7YV2 - chains A and C of the 3 polymer chains in the assembly; structure by electron microscopy, 3.36 A resolution.

Chain A:
Protein: Capsid protein VP1
Source organism: Coxsackievirus A16
Notes: EC 3.4.22.29, 3.6.1.15, 3.4.22.28, 2.7.7.48
Reference sequence: M4TAU2 (M4TAU2_9ENTO); residues 1-297 here correspond to UniProt positions 566-862 (UniProt number = residue number + 565)
Amino-acid sequence (297 residues; numbered 1 to 297; the number before each row is that of its first residue):
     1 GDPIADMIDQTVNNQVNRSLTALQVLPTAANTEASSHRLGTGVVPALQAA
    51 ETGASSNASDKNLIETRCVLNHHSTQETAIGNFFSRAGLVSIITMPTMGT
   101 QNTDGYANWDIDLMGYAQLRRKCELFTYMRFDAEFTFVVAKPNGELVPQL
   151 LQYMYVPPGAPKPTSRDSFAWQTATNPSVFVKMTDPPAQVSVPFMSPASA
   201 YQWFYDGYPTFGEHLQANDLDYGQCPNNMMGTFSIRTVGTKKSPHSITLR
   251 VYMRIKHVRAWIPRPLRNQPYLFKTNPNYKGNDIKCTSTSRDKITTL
Unresolved in the structure: 1-72, 98-103, 206-227

Chain C:
Protein: Capsid protein VP3
Source organism: Coxsackievirus A16
Notes: EC 3.4.22.29, 3.6.1.15, 3.4.22.28, 2.7.7.48
Reference sequence: A9LXZ4 (A9LXZ4_9ENTO); residues 1-242 here correspond to UniProt positions 324-565 (UniProt number = residue number + 323)
Amino-acid sequence (242 residues; each row starts with the number of its first residue):
     1 GIPTELKPGTNQFLTTDDGVSAPILPGFHPTPPIHIPGEVRNLLEICRVE
    51 TILEVNNLKTNETTPMQRLCFPVSVQSKTGELCAAFRADPGRDGPWQSTI
   101 LGQLCRYYTQWSGSLEVTFMFAGSFMATGKMLIAYTPPGGSVPADRITAM
   151 LGTHVIWDFGLQSSVTLVVPWISNTHYRAHARAGYFDYYTTGIITIWYQT
   201 NYVVPIGAPTTAYIVALAAAQDNFTMKLCKDTEDIEQTANIQ
Unresolved in the structure: 176-188, 233-242

How chain A and chain C interact:
Contacting residue pairs (94; chain A residue first):
  His-73(A) with Lys-227(C)
  Thr-75(A) with Asn-42(C), hydrogen bond (backbone-side chain)
  Glu-77(A) with Tyr-108(C), hydrogen bond (backbone-side chain); Met-226(C); Lys-227(C); Cys-229(C), hydrogen bond
  Thr-78(A) with Asn-42(C), hydrogen bond; Leu-43(C), hydrogen bond (backbone-backbone); Leu-44(C); Tyr-108(C); Met-226(C)
  Ala-79(A) with Asn-42(C)
  Ile-80(A) with Arg-41(C)
  Phe-83(A) with Leu-43(C), hydrophobic; Tyr-107(C), hydrophobic; Tyr-108(C)
  Arg-86(A) with Thr-15(C); Thr-16(C); Cys-229(C)
  Ala-87(A) with Thr-15(C), hydrogen bond (backbone-backbone)
  Gln-118(A) with Thr-232(C)
  Arg-121(A) with Gln-103(C), hydrogen bond; Tyr-107(C), hydrogen bond
  Lys-122(A) with Asp-231(C), salt bridge
  Leu-125(A) with Leu-104(C), hydrophobic
  Phe-126(A) with Val-40(C), hydrophobic; Ile-46(C), hydrophobic
  Tyr-128(A) with Ile-36(C), hydrophobic
  Arg-130(A) with Thr-31(C), hydrogen bond (side chain-backbone); Pro-32(C); Pro-33(C)
  Glu-134(A) with Ser-21(C), hydrogen bond
  Thr-136(A) with Phe-13(C)
  Pro-177(A) with Ile-24(C)
  Pro-186(A) with Asn-11(C)
  Gln-189(A) with Ser-21(C); Ala-22(C)
  Val-190(A) with Ile-24(C), hydrophobic
  Ser-191(A) with Ser-21(C); Ala-22(C); Pro-23(C); Ile-24(C), hydrogen bond (backbone-backbone)
  Phe-194(A) with Phe-28(C)
  Met-195(A) with Phe-28(C), hydrophobic
  Ser-196(A) with Thr-31(C), hydrogen bond (backbone-side chain)
  Pro-197(A) with Thr-31(C)
  Ala-198(A) with Thr-31(C)
  Ser-199(A) with Pro-33(C); Ile-34(C)
  Arg-254(A) with Asp-17(C), salt bridge; Gly-19(C)
  Arg-259(A) with Glu-39(C), salt bridge
  Ala-260(A) with Glu-39(C); Val-40(C), hydrogen bond (backbone-backbone)
  Trp-261(A) with Ile-36(C), hydrogen bond (side chain-backbone); Gly-38(C); Glu-39(C)
  Ile-262(A) with Pro-37(C); Gly-38(C), hydrogen bond (backbone-backbone)
  Pro-263(A) with Val-40(C)
  Leu-266(A) with Ile-100(C), hydrophobic; Gln-103(C)
  Cys-286(A) with Glu-62(C); Arg-68(C), hydrogen bond
  Thr-287(A) with Gln-97(C), hydrogen bond (backbone-side chain)
  Ser-288(A) with Gly-94(C), hydrogen bond (side chain-backbone); Gln-97(C); Ser-98(C), hydrogen bond (side chain-backbone)
  Thr-289(A) with Asn-57(C), hydrogen bond (backbone-side chain); Asp-93(C); Gly-94(C), hydrogen bond (side chain-backbone); Gln-97(C), hydrogen bond (backbone-side chain)
  Ser-290(A) with Asn-57(C); Leu-58(C); Lys-59(C); Glu-62(C), hydrogen bond; Arg-68(C)
  Arg-291(A) with Val-55(C), hydrogen bond (side chain-backbone); Asn-57(C), hydrogen bond (backbone-backbone); Leu-58(C); Lys-59(C); Ala-85(C), hydrogen bond (side chain-backbone); Phe-86(C)
  Lys-293(A) with Leu-58(C)
  Ile-294(A) with Val-55(C); Asn-56(C); Leu-58(C); Phe-71(C), hydrophobic; Cys-83(C); Ala-84(C); Ala-85(C), hydrogen bond (backbone-backbone)
  Leu-297(A) with Arg-87(C), hydrogen bond (backbone-side chain); Val-142(C), hydrophobic; Ile-193(C), hydrophobic
Interface residues without a listed pair, chain A (54 interface residues in all): Val-138, Tyr-155, Pro-187, Val-192, Pro-193, Tyr-252, Ile-284, Asp-292, Thr-295
Interface residues without a listed pair, chain C (62 interface residues in all): Asp-18, Leu-25, Pro-30, Glu-54, Leu-82, Pro-95, Thr-225, Leu-228

Overview:
Chain A and chain C form an interface of 54 and 62 residues respectively, with 28 hydrogen bonds and 3 salt
bridges. Polar contacts include Lys-122(A)/Asp-231(C), Arg-254(A)/Asp-17(C) and Arg-259(A)/Glu-39(C).
Here chain A is Capsid protein VP1 and chain C is Capsid protein VP3, both from Coxsackievirus A16. Entry 7YV2
(Cryo-EM structure of expanded coxsackievirus A16 empty particle after incubation with 8C4 antibody) was
determined by electron microscopy, deposited together with 7YV7, 7YRF, 7YRH, 7Y7M and 7YMS.
